2WJP - chain A; structure by X-ray diffraction, 1.60 A resolution.

Chain A:
Molecule: Udp-N-acetylmuramoylalanine--D-glutamate ligase
From: Escherichia coli DH5[ALPHA]
Notes: EC 6.3.2.9
UniProt: P14900 (MURD_ECOLI); residues 1-437 here correspond to UniProt positions 2-438 (UniProt number = residue number + 1)
Amino-acid sequence (439 residues; numbered 1 to 439; the number before each row is that of its first residue):
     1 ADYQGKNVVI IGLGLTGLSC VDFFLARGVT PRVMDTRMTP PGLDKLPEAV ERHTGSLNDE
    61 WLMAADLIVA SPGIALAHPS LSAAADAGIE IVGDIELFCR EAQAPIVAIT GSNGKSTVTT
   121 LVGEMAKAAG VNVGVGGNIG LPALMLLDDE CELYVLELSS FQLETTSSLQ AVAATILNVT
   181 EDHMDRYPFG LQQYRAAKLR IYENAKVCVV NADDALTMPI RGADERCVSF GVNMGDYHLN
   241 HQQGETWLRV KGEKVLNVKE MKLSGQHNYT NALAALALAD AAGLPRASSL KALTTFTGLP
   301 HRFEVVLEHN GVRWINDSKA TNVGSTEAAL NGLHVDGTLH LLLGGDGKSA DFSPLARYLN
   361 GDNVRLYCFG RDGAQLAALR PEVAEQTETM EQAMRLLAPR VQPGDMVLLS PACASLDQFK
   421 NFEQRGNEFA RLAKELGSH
Disordered / not traced: 222-225
Cystine bridges: Cys208-Cys227
Modified residues: Lys198 (lysine nz-carboxylic acid; KCX)
Sequence notes: expression tag (438-439)
Residues lining bound ligands: D17 (N-({3-[({4-[(Z)-(4-oxo-2-thioxo-1,3-thiazolidin-5-ylidene)methyl]phenyl}amino)methyl]phenyl}carbonyl)-L-glutamic acid): Ile11, Gly12, Asp35, Thr36, Arg37, Ser71, Pro72, Gly73, Ile74, Phe161, His183, Arg186, Thr321, Lys348, Ala414, Ser415, Leu416, Asn421, Phe422
UniProt features mapped onto this chain:
  - binding site (ATP): Gly111 to Thr117

Summary:
Bound to chain A: compound D17. Curated annotation (UniProt) lists 7 ATP-binding residues.
Chain A is Udp-N-acetylmuramoylalanine--D-glutamate ligase (Escherichia coli DH5[ALPHA]); the structure,
Crystal structure of murd ligase in complex with D-glu containing rhodanine inhibitor, was determined by X-ray
diffraction (same publication as 2X5O).
